PDB entry 7DFH | electron microscopy, 2.97 A resolution | chains B and C of the 6 polymer chains in the assembly

== Chain B ==
Name: Non-structural protein 8
Source organism: Severe acute respiratory syndrome coronavirus 2
UniProt: P0DTD1 (R1AB_SARS2); residues 1-198 here correspond to UniProt positions 3943-4140 (UniProt number = residue number + 3942)
Sequence (199 residues; row label = number of the first residue in the row; numbering starts at 0):
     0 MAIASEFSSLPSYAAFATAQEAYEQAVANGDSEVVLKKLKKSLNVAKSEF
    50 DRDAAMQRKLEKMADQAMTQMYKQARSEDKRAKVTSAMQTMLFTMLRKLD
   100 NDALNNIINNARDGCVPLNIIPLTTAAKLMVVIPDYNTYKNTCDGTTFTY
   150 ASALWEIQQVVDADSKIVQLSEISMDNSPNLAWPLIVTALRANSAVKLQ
Disordered / not traced: 0-77, 192-198
Sequence notes: initiating methionine (0)
Curated features (UniProtKB/Swiss-Prot):
  - site: Gln-198 (Cleavage)

== Chain C ==
Name: Non-structural protein 7
Source organism: Severe acute respiratory syndrome coronavirus 2
UniProt: P0DTD1 (R1AB_SARS2); residues 1-83 here correspond to UniProt positions 3860-3942 (UniProt number = residue number + 3859)
Sequence (84 residues; each row starts with the number of its first residue; numbering starts at 0):
     0 MSKMSDVKCTSVVLLSVLQQLRVESSSKLWAQCVQLHNDILLAKDTTEAF
    50 EKMVSLLSVLLSMQGAVDINKLCEEMLDNRATLQ
Disordered / not traced: 0-1, 65-83
Sequence notes: initiating methionine (0)
Curated features (UniProtKB/Swiss-Prot):
  - site: Gln-83 (Cleavage)

== Interface between chain B and chain C ==
Pairs across the interface (5):
  Ala-162(B) / Ser-26(C)
  Asp-163(B) / Ser-24(C)
  Asp-163(B) / Ser-25(C)
  Asp-163(B) / Ser-26(C)  hydrogen bond
  Pro-178(B) / Lys-27(C)
Interface residues without a listed pair, chain B (5 interface residues in all): Asn-179, Leu-180

== Overview ==
5 residues of chain B face 4 of chain C across their interface; the contacts include 1 hydrogen bond. The
hydrogen-bonded pair is Asp-163(B)/Ser-26(C).
Here chain B is Non-structural protein 8 and chain C is Non-structural protein 7, both from Severe acute
respiratory syndrome coronavirus 2. Entry 7DFH (Structure of COVID-19 RNA-dependent RNA polymerase bound to
ribavirin) was determined by electron microscopy.
